7FGY - chains A and B; structure by X-ray diffraction, 2.67 A resolution.

== Chain A (and B) ==
Molecule: Bifunctional dihydrofolate reductase-thymidylate synthase
Organism: Toxoplasma gondii
Notes: EC 1.5.1.3, 2.1.1.45; chain B of this document is another copy of the same molecule, construct and numbering; everything in this record applies to it too
Reference sequence: Q07422 (DRTS_TOXGO); residues 1-610 here = UniProt positions 1-610
Chain sequence (610 residues; row label = number of the first residue in the row):
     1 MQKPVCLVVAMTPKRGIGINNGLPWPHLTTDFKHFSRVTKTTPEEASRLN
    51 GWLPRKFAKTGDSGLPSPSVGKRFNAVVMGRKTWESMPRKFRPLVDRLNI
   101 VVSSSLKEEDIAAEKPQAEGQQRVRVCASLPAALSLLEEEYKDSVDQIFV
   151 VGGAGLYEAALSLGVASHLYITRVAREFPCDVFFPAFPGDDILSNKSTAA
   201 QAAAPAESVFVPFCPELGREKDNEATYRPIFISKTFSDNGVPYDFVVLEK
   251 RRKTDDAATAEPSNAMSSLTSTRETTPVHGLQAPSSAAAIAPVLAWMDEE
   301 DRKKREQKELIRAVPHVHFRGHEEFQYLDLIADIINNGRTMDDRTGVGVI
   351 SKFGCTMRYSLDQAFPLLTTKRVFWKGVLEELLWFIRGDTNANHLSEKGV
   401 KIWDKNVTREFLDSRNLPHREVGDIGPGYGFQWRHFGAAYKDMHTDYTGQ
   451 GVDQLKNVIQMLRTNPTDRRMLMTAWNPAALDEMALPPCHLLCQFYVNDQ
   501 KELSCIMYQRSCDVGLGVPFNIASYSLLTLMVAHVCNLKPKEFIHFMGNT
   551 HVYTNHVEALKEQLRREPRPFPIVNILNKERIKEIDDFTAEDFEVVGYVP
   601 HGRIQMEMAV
Disordered / not traced: 1, 49-70, 258-281, 607-610 (chain B: 1, 49-70, 259-279, 607-610)
Residues lining bound ligands:
  - 4TS (5-(3-chlorophenyl)-6-[2-(3-phenoxypropoxy)ethyl]pyrimidine-2,4-diamine): Val8, Val9, Ala10, Leu23, Asp31, Phe32, Phe35, Met79, Thr83, Ser86, Met87, Pro88, Phe91, Leu94, Val151, Tyr157, Thr172
  - NADPH (NDP; NADPH dihydro-nicotinamide-adenine-dinucleotide phosphate): Val9, Ala10, Ile17, Gly18, Ile19, Asn21, Gly22, Leu23, Trp25, Gly80, Arg81, Lys82, Thr83, Ser86, Val102, Ser103, Ser104, Ser105, Ala128, Ser129, Val151, Gly152, Gly153, Ala154, Gly155, Leu156, Tyr157, Ala159, Val182
  - 2'-deoxyuridine 5'-monophosphate (UMP): Arg344, Tyr429, Cys489, His490, Gln509, Arg510, Ser511, Cys512, Asp513, Gly517, Val518, Asn521, His551, Tyr553

== How chain A and chain B interact ==
Contacting residue pairs - 159 pairs, chain A then chain B:
  Thr30(A) with Trp296(B)
  Lys33(A) with Glu299(B), salt bridge
  His34(A) with Val293(B); Trp296(B), hydrogen bond
  Arg37(A) with Trp296(B); Glu299(B), salt bridge
  Val38(A) with Pro292(B), hydrophobic; Val293(B), hydrophobic
  Ala46(A) with Ala291(B); Pro292(B)
  Arg48(A) with Ala295(B); Arg302(B)
  His168(A) with Ser285(B); Ala289(B)
  Tyr170(A) with Ala289(B), hydrogen bond (side chain-backbone); Val293(B), hydrophobic
  Ile230(A) with Ile290(B)
  Phe231(A) with Ile290(B), hydrophobic; Val293(B), hydrophobic; Leu294(B), hydrophobic
  Ser233(A) with Met297(B)
  Phe236(A) with Trp296(B), hydrophobic; Met297(B), hydrophobic
  Phe245(A) with Trp296(B), hydrophobic; Met297(B), hydrophobic
  Glu249(A) with Ser286(B), hydrogen bond
  Gln282(A) with His318(B)
  Ser285(A) with His168(B)
  Ser286(A) with Glu249(B), hydrogen bond; His318(B)
  Ala289(A) with His168(B); Tyr170(B), hydrogen bond (backbone-side chain)
  Ile290(A) with Ile230(B); Phe231(B), hydrophobic
  Ala291(A) with Ala46(B), hydrophobic
  Pro292(A) with Thr41(B)
  Val293(A) with His34(B); Val38(B), hydrophobic; Tyr170(B), hydrophobic; Phe231(B), hydrophobic
  Leu294(A) with Phe231(B), hydrophobic; Phe319(B), hydrophobic
  Ala295(A) with Arg48(B)
  Trp296(A) with Thr30(B); Lys33(B); His34(B), hydrogen bond; Arg37(B); Phe245(B), hydrophobic
  Met297(A) with Ser233(B); Phe245(B), hydrophobic
  Glu299(A) with Lys33(B), salt bridge; Arg37(B), salt bridge
  Arg302(A) with Arg48(B)
  His318(A) with Gly280(B); Leu281(B), hydrogen bond (side chain-backbone); Gln282(B), hydrogen bond
  Phe319(A) with Leu294(B), hydrophobic
  Arg339(A) with Asn498(B); Asp499(B), salt bridge; Gln500(B), hydrogen bond
  Met341(A) with Thr467(B); Val497(B); Asn498(B); Asp499(B)
  Asp343(A) with Arg469(B), salt bridge
  Arg344(A) with Arg470(B)
  Ser351(A) with Tyr496(B), hydrogen bond
  Phe353(A) with Arg358(B), hydrogen bond (backbone-side chain); Gln494(B); Tyr496(B), hydrophobic; Ser504(B); Ile506(B), hydrophobic; Ile544(B), hydrophobic
  Gly354(A) with Arg358(B), hydrogen bond (backbone-side chain); Ile506(B); Phe546(B)
  Cys355(A) with Phe546(B)
  Thr356(A) with Thr356(B)
  Arg358(A) with Phe353(B), hydrogen bond (side chain-backbone); Gly354(B), hydrogen bond (side chain-backbone)
  Phe436(A) with Phe436(B), hydrophobic; Asn477(B); Pro478(B)
  Val452(A) with Pro478(B); Ala479(B), hydrophobic
  Gln454(A) with Pro478(B)
  Thr467(A) with Met341(B); Asp342(B), hydrogen bond (side chain-backbone)
  Arg469(A) with Asp343(B), salt bridge; Val349(B); Arg510(B), hydrogen bond (backbone-side chain); Ser511(B), hydrogen bond; Asn549(B); His551(B); Tyr553(B), hydrogen bond
  Arg470(A) with Arg344(B); Pro487(B); Arg510(B)
  Leu472(A) with Leu491(B), hydrophobic; Arg510(B)
  Thr474(A) with Trp476(B); Pro478(B)
  Trp476(A) with Leu472(B), hydrophobic; Thr474(B)
  Asn477(A) with Phe436(B)
  Pro478(A) with Phe436(B); Val452(B); Gln454(B); Thr474(B)
  Ala479(A) with Phe436(B); Val452(B), hydrophobic
  Pro487(A) with Arg470(B)
  Leu491(A) with Leu472(B), hydrophobic; Leu492(B), hydrophobic
  Leu492(A) with Leu491(B), hydrophobic; Leu492(B), hydrophobic; Tyr508(B), hydrophobic
  Gln494(A) with Phe353(B); Tyr508(B), hydrogen bond; Arg510(B), hydrogen bond (side chain-backbone); Asn549(B)
  Tyr496(A) with Ser351(B), hydrogen bond; Phe353(B), hydrophobic; Asn549(B)
  Val497(A) with Met341(B)
  Asn498(A) with Arg339(B); Met341(B)
  Asp499(A) with Arg339(B), salt bridge; Met341(B), hydrogen bond (backbone-side chain)
  Gln500(A) with Arg339(B)
  Ser504(A) with Phe353(B)
  Ile506(A) with Phe353(B), hydrophobic; Gly354(B); Tyr508(B), hydrophobic; Met547(B); Gly548(B)
  Tyr508(A) with Leu492(B), hydrophobic; Gln494(B), hydrogen bond; Ile506(B), hydrophobic; Phe546(B), hydrophobic
  Arg510(A) with Arg469(B), hydrogen bond (side chain-backbone); Arg470(B); Leu472(B); Gln494(B), hydrogen bond (backbone-side chain)
  Ser511(A) with Arg469(B), hydrogen bond
  Phe546(A) with Gly354(B); Cys355(B); Thr356(B); Tyr508(B), hydrophobic; Phe546(B), hydrophobic; Met547(B)
  Met547(A) with Ile506(B); Phe546(B)
  Gly548(A) with Ile506(B)
  Asn549(A) with Arg469(B); Gln494(B); Tyr496(B)
  His551(A) with Arg469(B)
  Tyr553(A) with Arg469(B), hydrogen bond
Other interface residues (no listed pair), chain A (83 interface residues in all): Thr41, Ser47, Val247, Asp342, Val349, Lys352, Phe495, Glu502, Cys505, Ile544
Other interface residues (no listed pair), chain B (83 interface residues in all): Phe236, Thr340, Lys352, Phe495, Cys505

== Overview ==
The chain A/chain B interface involves 83 residues from each chain, with 27 hydrogen bonds and 8 salt bridges.
Polar contacts include Lys33(A)-Glu299(B), Arg37(A)-Glu299(B) and Arg339(A)-Asp499(B). Chain A binds NADPH,
compound 4TS and 2'-deoxyuridine 5'-monophosphate.
Both chains are Bifunctional dihydrofolate reductase-thymidylate synthase (Toxoplasma gondii). Entry 7FGY
(Toxoplasma gondii dihydrofolate reductase thymidylate synthase (TgDHFR-TS) complexed with P40, NADPH and
dUMP) was determined by X-ray diffraction, deposited together with 7FGW, 7FGX and 7XI7.
